2JA8 - chains A and E of the 15 polymer chains in the assembly; structure by X-ray diffraction, 3.80 A resolution.

Chain A:
Protein: DNA-directed RNA polymerase II largest subunit
Source organism: Saccharomyces cerevisiae
Notes: EC 2.7.7.6
Reference sequence: P04050 (RPB1_YEAST); numbering as in UniProt (aligned over 1-1733)
Chain sequence (1733 residues; each row starts with the number of its first residue):
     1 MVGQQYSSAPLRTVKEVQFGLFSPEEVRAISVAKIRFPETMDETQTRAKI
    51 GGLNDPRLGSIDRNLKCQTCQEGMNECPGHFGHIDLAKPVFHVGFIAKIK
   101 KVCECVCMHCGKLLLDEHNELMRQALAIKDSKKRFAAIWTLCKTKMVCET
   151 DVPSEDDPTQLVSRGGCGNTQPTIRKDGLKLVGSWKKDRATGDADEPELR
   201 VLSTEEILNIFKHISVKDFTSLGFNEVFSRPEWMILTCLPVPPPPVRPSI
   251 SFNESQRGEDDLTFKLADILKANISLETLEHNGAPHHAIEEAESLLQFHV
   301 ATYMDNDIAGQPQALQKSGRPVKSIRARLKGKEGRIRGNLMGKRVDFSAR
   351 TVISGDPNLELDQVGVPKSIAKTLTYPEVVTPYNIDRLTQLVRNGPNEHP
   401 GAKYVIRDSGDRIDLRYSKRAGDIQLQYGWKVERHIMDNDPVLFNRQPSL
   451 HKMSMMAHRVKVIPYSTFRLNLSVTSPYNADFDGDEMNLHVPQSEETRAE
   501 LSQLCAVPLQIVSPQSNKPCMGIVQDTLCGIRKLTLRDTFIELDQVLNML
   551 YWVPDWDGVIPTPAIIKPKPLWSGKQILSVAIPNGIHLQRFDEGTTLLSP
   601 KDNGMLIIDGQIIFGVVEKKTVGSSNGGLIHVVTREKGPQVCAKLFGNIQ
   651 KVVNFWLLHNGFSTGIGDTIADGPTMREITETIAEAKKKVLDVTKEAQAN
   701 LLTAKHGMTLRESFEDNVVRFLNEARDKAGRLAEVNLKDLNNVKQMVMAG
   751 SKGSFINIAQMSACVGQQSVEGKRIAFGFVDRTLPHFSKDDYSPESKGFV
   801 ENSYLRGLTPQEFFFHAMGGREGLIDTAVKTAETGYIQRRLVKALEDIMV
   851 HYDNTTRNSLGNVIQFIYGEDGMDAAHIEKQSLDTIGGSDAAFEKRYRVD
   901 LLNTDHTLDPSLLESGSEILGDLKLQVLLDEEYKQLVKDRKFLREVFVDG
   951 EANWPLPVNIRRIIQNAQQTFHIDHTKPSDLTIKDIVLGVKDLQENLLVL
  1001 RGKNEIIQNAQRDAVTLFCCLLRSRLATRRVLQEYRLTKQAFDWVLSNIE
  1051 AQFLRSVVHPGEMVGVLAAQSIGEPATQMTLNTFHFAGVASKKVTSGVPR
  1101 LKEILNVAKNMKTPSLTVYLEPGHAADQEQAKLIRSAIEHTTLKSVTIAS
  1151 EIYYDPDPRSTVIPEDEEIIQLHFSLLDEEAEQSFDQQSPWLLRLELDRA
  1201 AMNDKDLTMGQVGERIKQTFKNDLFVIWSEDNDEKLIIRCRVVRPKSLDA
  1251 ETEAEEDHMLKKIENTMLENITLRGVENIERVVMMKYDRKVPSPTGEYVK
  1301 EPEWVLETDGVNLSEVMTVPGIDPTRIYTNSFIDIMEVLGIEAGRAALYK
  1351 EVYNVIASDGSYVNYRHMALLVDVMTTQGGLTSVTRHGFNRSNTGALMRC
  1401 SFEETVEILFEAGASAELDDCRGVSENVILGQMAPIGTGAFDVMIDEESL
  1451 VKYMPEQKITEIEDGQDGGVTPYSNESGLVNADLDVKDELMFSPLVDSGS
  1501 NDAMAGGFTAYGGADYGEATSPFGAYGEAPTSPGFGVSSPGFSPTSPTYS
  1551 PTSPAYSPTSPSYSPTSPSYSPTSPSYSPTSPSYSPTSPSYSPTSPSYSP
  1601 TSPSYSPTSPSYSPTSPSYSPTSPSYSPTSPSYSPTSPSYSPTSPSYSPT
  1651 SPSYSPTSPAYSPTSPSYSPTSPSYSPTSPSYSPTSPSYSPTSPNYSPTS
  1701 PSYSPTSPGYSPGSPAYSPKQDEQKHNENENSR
Unresolved in the structure: 1, 190-194, 1082-1091, 1177-1186, 1246-1253, 1456-1733
Swiss-Prot annotation at these positions:
  - region: Pro248 to Asp260 (Lid loop), Asn306 to Lys323 (Rudder loop), Pro810 to Glu822 (Bridging helix)
  - binding site (Zn(2+)): Cys67, Cys70, Cys77, His80, Cys107, Cys110, Cys148, Cys167
  - binding site (Mg(2+)): Asp481, Asp483, Asp485
  - modified residue: Thr1471 (Phosphothreonine)
  - cross-link (Glycyl lysine isopeptide (Lys-Gly)): Lys695 (interchain with G-Cter in ubiquitin), Lys1246 (interchain with G-Cter in ubiquitin), Lys1350 (interchain with G-Cter in ubiquitin)
  - natural variant: Ser1653 to Pro1659 (deletion: In strain: A364A)
  - mutagenesis: Lys1246 (K1246R: Impairs ubiquitination during transcription stress)
Bound ions: Zn2+ site 1: Cys77, His80; Zn2+ site 2: Cys110, Cys167; Mg2+: Asp481, Asp483, Asp485 (shared with 1 residue of chain P)

Chain E:
Protein: DNA-directed RNA polymerases I, II, and III 27 kDa polypeptide
Source organism: Saccharomyces cerevisiae
Notes: EC 2.7.7.6
Reference sequence: P20434 (RPB5_YEAST); numbering as in UniProt (aligned over 1-215)
Chain sequence (215 residues; row label = number of the first residue in the row):
     1 MDQENERNISRLWRAFRTVKEMVKDRGYFITQEEVELPLEDFKAKYCDSM
    51 GRPQRKMMSFQANPTEESISKFPDMGSLWVEFCDEPSVGVKTMKTFVIHI
   101 QEKNFQTGIFVYQNNITPSAMKLVPSIPPATIETFNEAALVVNITHHELV
   151 PKHIRLSSDEKRELLKRYRLKESQLPRIQRADPVALYLGLKRGEVVKIIR
   201 KSETSGRYASYRICM
Unresolved in the structure: 1

Chain A / chain E interface:
Pairs across the interface - 79 pairs, chain A then chain E:
  Arg857(A) with Tyr168(E), hydrogen bond (side chain-backbone); Leu170(E)
  Leu860(A) with Gln174(E), hydrogen bond (backbone-side chain)
  Gly861(A) with Gln174(E), hydrogen bond (backbone-side chain)
  Asn862(A) with Gln174(E)
  Val863(A) with Leu170(E), hydrophobic; Gln174(E), hydrogen bond (backbone-backbone); Pro176(E)
  Gln865(A) with Tyr208(E)
  Phe866(A) with Tyr168(E), hydrophobic; Tyr208(E), hydrogen bond (backbone-side chain); Ala209(E); Tyr211(E)
  Ile867(A) with Tyr208(E)
  Gly869(A) with Thr204(E)
  Glu870(A) with Arg200(E), salt bridge; Ser202(E), hydrogen bond; Thr204(E); Ser205(E), hydrogen bond (backbone-side chain); Tyr208(E)
  Asp871(A) with Thr204(E), hydrogen bond
  Phe942(A) with Gly206(E); Arg207(E)
  Glu945(A) with Lys201(E), salt bridge
  Val946(A) with Lys201(E); Ser202(E)
  Phe947(A) with Glu203(E)
  Leu956(A) with Thr204(E)
  Asn1004(A) with Arg167(E)
  Ile1006(A) with Glu163(E); Leu164(E); Arg167(E)
  Ile1007(A) with Arg167(E); Tyr168(E), hydrophobic
  Asp1013(A) with Ser205(E); Arg207(E), salt bridge
  Ala1014(A) with Ser205(E)
  Leu1017(A) with Ser202(E); Thr204(E); Ser205(E); Gly206(E)
  Gln1218(A) with Glu4(E)
  Thr1318(A) with Arg11(E), hydrogen bond; Arg14(E), hydrogen bond (backbone-side chain); Ala138(E); Val141(E)
  Pro1324(A) with Val142(E), hydrophobic; His147(E)
  Thr1325(A) with His146(E), hydrogen bond (side chain-backbone); His147(E); Glu148(E), hydrogen bond (backbone-backbone)
  Arg1326(A) with Glu148(E)
  Ile1327(A) with His147(E), hydrogen bond (backbone-side chain)
  Glu1337(A) with Pro183(E)
  Val1338(A) with Ile144(E); Pro183(E)
  Leu1339(A) with His147(E); Val150(E); Val184(E)
  Gly1340(A) with Asp182(E); Pro183(E)
  Ile1341(A) with Asp182(E), hydrogen bond (backbone-side chain); Arg212(E)
  Glu1342(A) with Pro151(E); His153(E); Ile198(E); Arg200(E), salt bridge; Arg212(E), salt bridge
  Ala1343(A) with Leu149(E); Val150(E), hydrophobic
  Arg1345(A) with Arg200(E)
  Tyr1349(A) with Glu203(E)
  Tyr1365(A) with Glu203(E)
  Thr1376(A) with Arg212(E), hydrogen bond
  Thr1377(A) with Arg177(E), hydrogen bond (backbone-backbone); Arg212(E)
  Gln1378(A) with Arg177(E)
  Gly1379(A) with Arg177(E); Gln179(E)
Also at the interface, not in a pair above, chain A (52 interface residues in all): Trp954, Val1015, Met1317, Val1319, Ile1335, Met1336, Ala1346, Ala1347, Arg1366, Asp1373
Also at the interface, not in a pair above, chain E (42 interface residues in all): Ser173, Leu175, Ser210

Summary:
Chain A and chain E form an interface of 52 and 42 residues respectively, with 16 hydrogen bonds and 5 salt
bridges. Polar contacts include Glu870(A)-Arg200(E), Glu945(A)-Lys201(E) and Asp1013(A)-Arg207(E). From
UniProt: 8 Zn2+-binding residues, 3 Mg2+-binding residues and one mutagenesis site on chain A.
Chain A is DNA-directed RNA polymerase II largest subunit and chain E is DNA-directed RNA polymerases I, II,
and III 27 kDa polypeptide, both from Saccharomyces cerevisiae; the structure, CPD lesion containing RNA
Polymerase II elongation complex D, was determined by X-ray diffraction, deposited together with 2JA5, 2JA6
and 2JA7.
